Entry 8ECQ (X-ray diffraction, 2.00 A resolution); this record covers chains L and H.

# Chain L
Molecule: 2G3 Fab Light chain
From: Bos taurus
UniProtKB: P0DOY2 (IGLC2_HUMAN); residues 122-212 here correspond to UniProt positions 16-106 (UniProt number = residue number - 106)
Chain sequence (216 residues; row label = number of the first residue in the row; note: 1 number in that range is skipped by the numbering (no residue carries it; nothing is unmodelled there); a row labelled like 27A-27B holds insertion residues (27A, then the next letters in order)):
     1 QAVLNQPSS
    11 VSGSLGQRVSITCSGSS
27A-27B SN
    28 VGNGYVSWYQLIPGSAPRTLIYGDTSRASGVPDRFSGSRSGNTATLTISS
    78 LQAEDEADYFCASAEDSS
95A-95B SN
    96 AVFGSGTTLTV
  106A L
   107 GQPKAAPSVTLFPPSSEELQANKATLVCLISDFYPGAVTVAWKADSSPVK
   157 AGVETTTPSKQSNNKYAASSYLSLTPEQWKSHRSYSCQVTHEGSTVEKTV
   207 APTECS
Unresolved in the structure: 1-2, 212
Disulfide bonds: Cys23-Cys88, Cys134-Cys193

# Chain H
Molecule: 2G3 Fab Heavy chain
From: Bos taurus
UniProtKB: P0DOX5 (IGG1_HUMAN); residues 162-269 here correspond to UniProt positions 115-222 (UniProt number = residue number - 47)
Chain sequence (272 residues; numbered 1 to 269 plus 3 insertion-coded residues; the number before each row is that of its first residue; a row labelled like 82A-82C holds insertion residues (82A, then the next letters in order)):
     1 EVQLRESGPSLVKPSQTLSLTCAASGFSLSDKAVGWVRRAPGKALEWLGS
    51 IDTGGSTGYNPGLKSRLSITKDNSKSQVSLSI
82A-82C SSV
    83 TSEDSATYYCATVHQKTAEGDKTCPDGYEHTCGCIGGCGCKRSACIGALC
   133 CQASLGGWLSDGETYTYEFHVDTWGQGLVVTVSSASTKGPSVFPLAPSSK
   183 STSGGTAALGCLVKDYFPEPVTVSWNSGALTSGVHTFPAVLQSSGLYSLS
   233 SVVTVPSSSLGTQTYICNVNHKPSNTKVDKKVEPKSC
Modified residues: Glu1 (pyroglutamic acid; PCA)
Disulfide bonds: Cys22-Cys92, Cys106-Cys122, Cys114-Cys120, Cys116-Cys133, Cys127-Cys132, Cys193-Cys249

# How chain L and chain H interact
Contacting residue pairs (87):
  Asn30(L) - Thr148(H)
  Tyr32(L) - His96(H)
  Tyr32(L) - Tyr149(H)
  Tyr32(L) - Glu150(H)
  Tyr32(L) - Phe151(H)
  Tyr32(L) - His152(H)  hydrogen bond
  Ser34(L) - Phe151(H)
  Ser34(L) - His152(H)
  Tyr36(L) - His152(H)
  Tyr36(L) - Val153(H)  hydrogen bond (side chain-backbone)
  Tyr36(L) - Trp156(H)  hydrophobic
  Leu38(L) - Arg39(H)
  Leu38(L) - Leu45(H)  hydrophobic
  Ala43(L) - Gly157(H)
  Pro44(L) - Tyr91(H)
  Pro44(L) - Trp156(H)
  Thr46(L) - Val153(H)  hydrogen bond (side chain-backbone)
  Thr46(L) - Asp154(H)
  Thr46(L) - Trp156(H)  hydrogen bond
  Tyr49(L) - His152(H)
  Arg66(L) - Asp108(H)
  Ser67(L) - Asp108(H)  hydrogen bond
  Asp85(L) - Arg39(H)  salt bridge
  Phe87(L) - Arg39(H)
  Phe87(L) - Ala44(H)  hydrophobic
  Phe87(L) - Leu45(H)
  Ala91(L) - Tyr149(H)
  Ala91(L) - Phe151(H)  hydrophobic
  Asp93(L) - Tyr149(H)
  Ser94(L) - Tyr149(H)
  Ser95(L) - Gln97(H)
  Ser95(L) - Lys98(H)
  Ser95(L) - Thr99(H)
  Ser95(L) - Tyr149(H)
  Ser95(L) - Glu150(H)
  Ser95(L) - Phe151(H)
  Ser95A(L) - Trp47(H)  hydrogen bond (backbone-side chain)
  Ser95A(L) - Ser50(H)
  Ser95A(L) - Gly58(H)
  Ser95A(L) - Gln97(H)
  Asn95B(L) - Pro61(H)
  Ala96(L) - Trp47(H)
  Ala96(L) - Phe151(H)  hydrophobic
  Phe98(L) - Leu45(H)
  Phe98(L) - Trp47(H)
  Gly99(L) - Ala44(H)
  Ser100(L) - Ala44(H)
  Phe118(L) - Leu177(H)
  Phe118(L) - Ala178(H)
  Phe118(L) - Ala190(H)
  Phe118(L) - Val234(H)  hydrophobic
  Pro119(L) - Lys267(H)
  Ser121(L) - Phe175(H)
  Ser121(L) - Pro176(H)
  Glu123(L) - Pro176(H)
  Glu123(L) - Lys262(H)  salt bridge
  Glu124(L) - Phe175(H)
  Glu124(L) - Lys196(H)
  Thr131(L) - Leu194(H)
  Thr131(L) - Lys196(H)  hydrogen bond
  Val133(L) - Leu194(H)  hydrophobic
  Val133(L) - Ser232(H)
  Leu135(L) - Phe219(H)  hydrophobic
  Leu135(L) - Ser232(H)
  Leu135(L) - Val234(H)  hydrophobic
  Ile136(L) - Phe219(H)
  Ser137(L) - His217(H)
  Ser137(L) - Phe219(H)
  Glu160(L) - Val222(H)
  Glu160(L) - Gln224(H)
  Glu160(L) - Ser225(H)  hydrogen bond (side chain-backbone)
  Thr162(L) - Ala221(H)
  Thr162(L) - Val222(H)
  Ser165(L) - Pro220(H)
  Gln167(L) - His217(H)  hydrogen bond
  Ala173(L) - His217(H)
  Ala173(L) - Phe219(H)  hydrophobic
  Ala174(L) - Phe219(H)
  Ser175(L) - Pro220(H)
  Tyr177(L) - Leu194(H)  hydrophobic
  Tyr177(L) - Val222(H)  hydrophobic
  Tyr177(L) - Leu231(H)
  Tyr177(L) - Ser232(H)  hydrogen bond
  Ser179(L) - Lys196(H)  hydrogen bond
  Glu210(L) - Lys182(H)  salt bridge
  Cys211(L) - Lys267(H)
  Cys211(L) - Cys269(H)  hydrogen bond (backbone-backbone)
Also at the interface, not in a pair above, chain L (48 interface residues in all): Arg45, Gly68, Thr116, Thr161
Also at the interface, not in a pair above, chain H (57 interface residues in all): Val37, Lys43, Glu46, Tyr59, Asn60, Tyr147, Gln158, Val174, Pro179, Ser180, Leu191, Leu223, Ser230, Ser268

# Overview
Chain L and chain H form an interface of 48 and 57 residues respectively; the contacts include 12 hydrogen
bonds and 3 salt bridges. Polar pairs include Asp85(L)-Arg39(H), Glu123(L)-Lys262(H) and Glu210(L)-Lys182(H).
Chain L is 2G3 Fab Light chain and chain H is 2G3 Fab Heavy chain, both from Bos taurus; the structure, Bovine
Fab 2G3, was determined by X-ray diffraction together with 8ECV, 8ECZ, 8ED1 and 8EDF from the same study.
